PDB entry 8W50 | X-ray diffraction, 2.67 A resolution | chains A and B

[Chain A (and B)]
Molecule: DNA topoisomerase 2-alpha
Source organism: Homo sapiens
Notes: EC 5.99.1.3; chain B of this document is another copy of the same molecule, construct and numbering; everything in this record applies to it too
UniProt: P11388 (TOP2A_HUMAN); residue numbers follow UniProt; this construct covers 429-1188
Sequence (806 residues; each row starts with the number of its first residue):
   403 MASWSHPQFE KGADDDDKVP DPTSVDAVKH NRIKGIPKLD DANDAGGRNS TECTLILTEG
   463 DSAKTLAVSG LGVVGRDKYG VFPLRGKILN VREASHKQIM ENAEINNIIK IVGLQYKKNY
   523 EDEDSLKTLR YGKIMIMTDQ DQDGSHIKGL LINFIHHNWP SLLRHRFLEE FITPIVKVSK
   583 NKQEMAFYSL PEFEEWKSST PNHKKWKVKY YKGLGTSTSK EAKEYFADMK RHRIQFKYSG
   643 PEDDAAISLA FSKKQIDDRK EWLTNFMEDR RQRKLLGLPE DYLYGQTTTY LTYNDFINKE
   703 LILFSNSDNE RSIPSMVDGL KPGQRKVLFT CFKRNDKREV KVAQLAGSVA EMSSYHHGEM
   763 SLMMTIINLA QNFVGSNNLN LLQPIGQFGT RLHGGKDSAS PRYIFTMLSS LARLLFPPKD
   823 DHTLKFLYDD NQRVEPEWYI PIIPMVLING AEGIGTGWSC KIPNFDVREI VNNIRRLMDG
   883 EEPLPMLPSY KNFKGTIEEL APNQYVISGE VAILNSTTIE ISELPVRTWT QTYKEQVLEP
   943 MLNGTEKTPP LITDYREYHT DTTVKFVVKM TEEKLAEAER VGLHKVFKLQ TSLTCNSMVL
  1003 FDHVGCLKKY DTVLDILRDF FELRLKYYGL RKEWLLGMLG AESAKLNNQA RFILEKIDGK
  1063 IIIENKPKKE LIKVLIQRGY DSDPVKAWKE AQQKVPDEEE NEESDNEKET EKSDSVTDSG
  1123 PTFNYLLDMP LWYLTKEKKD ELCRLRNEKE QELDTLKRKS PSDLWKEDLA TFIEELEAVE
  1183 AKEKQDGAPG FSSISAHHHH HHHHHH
Not modelled in the structure: 403-432, 689, 1096-1122, 1190-1208 (chain B: 403-432, 448, 488, 582-583, 603-604, 607, 639, 683-688, 1096-1121, 1189-1208)
Construct notes: expression tag (403-428, 1189-1208)
UniProt features mapped onto this chain:
  - region: Lys990 to Ser999 (Interaction with DNA)
  - motif: Ile1018 to Lys1028 (Nuclear export signal)
  - active site: Tyr805 (O-(5'-phospho-DNA)-tyrosine intermediate)
  - binding site (Mg(2+)): Glu461, Asp541, Asp543
  - site: Lys489 (Interaction with DNA), Asn492 (Interaction with DNA), Arg661 (Interaction with DNA), Lys662 (Interaction with DNA), Lys723 (Interaction with DNA), Tyr757 (Interaction with DNA), Ser763 (Interaction with DNA), Arg804 (Transition state stabilizer), Ile856 (Important for DNA bending), Trp931 (Interaction with DNA)
  - modified residue: Ser1106 (Phosphoserine)
  - cross-link (Glycyl lysine isopeptide (Lys-Gly)): Lys440 (interchain with G-Cter in SUMO2), Lys466 (interchain with G-Cter in SUMO2), Lys480 (interchain with G-Cter in SUMO2), Lys529 (interchain with G-Cter in SUMO2), Lys584 (interchain with G-Cter in SUMO2), Lys599 (interchain with G-Cter in SUMO2), Lys614 (interchain with G-Cter in SUMO2), Lys622 (interchain with G-Cter in SUMO2), Lys625 (interchain with G-Cter in SUMO2), Lys632 (interchain with G-Cter in SUMO2), Lys639 (interchain with G-Cter in SUMO2), Lys655 (interchain with G-Cter in SUMO2), Lys662 (interchain with G-Cter in SUMO2), Lys676 (interchain with G-Cter in SUMO2), Lys1075 (interchain with G-Cter in SUMO2), Lys1114 (interchain with G-Cter in SUMO2)

[Interface between chain A and chain B]
Contacting residue pairs - 162 pairs, chain A then chain B:
  Asn433(A) - Asp956(B)
  Arg434(A) - Lys936(B)
  Arg434(A) - Glu941(B)
  Arg434(A) - Leu944(B)
  Arg434(A) - Asp956(B)
  Arg434(A) - Tyr957(B)  hydrogen bond
  Lys436(A) - Asn945(B)
  Pro439(A) - Gln933(B)  hydrogen bond (backbone-side chain)
  Pro439(A) - Lys936(B)  hydrogen bond (backbone-side chain)
  Pro439(A) - Glu937(B)
  Lys440(A) - Gln933(B)
  Leu441(A) - Lys936(B)  hydrogen bond (backbone-side chain)
  Asp442(A) - Lys936(B)  salt bridge
  Asp442(A) - Glu959(B)
  Asn445(A) - Arg958(B)
  Asn445(A) - Tyr960(B)
  Asp463(A) - His795(B)  salt bridge
  Ser464(A) - Asp799(B)
  Ser464(A) - Ser800(B)
  Ser464(A) - Ala801(B)
  Lys466(A) - Gln933(B)
  Thr467(A) - Gln789(B)
  Thr467(A) - Thr792(B)
  Thr467(A) - Leu794(B)
  Thr467(A) - His795(B)
  Thr467(A) - Asp799(B)  hydrogen bond
  Leu468(A) - Gln789(B)
  Ser471(A) - Asp963(B)
  Gly474(A) - His961(B)
  Arg478(A) - Glu959(B)
  Arg478(A) - Tyr960(B)
  Arg478(A) - His961(B)  hydrogen bond (side chain-backbone)
  Asp541(A) - Tyr805(B)
  Asp543(A) - Tyr805(B)  hydrogen bond
  Lys611(A) - Glu741(B)  salt bridge
  Lys611(A) - Ile787(B)
  Lys614(A) - Arg804(B)
  Lys614(A) - Tyr805(B)
  Gly615(A) - Tyr805(B)
  Gly617(A) - Gly788(B)
  Gly617(A) - Gln789(B)  hydrogen bond (backbone-backbone)
  Gly617(A) - Ala801(B)
  Gly617(A) - Ile806(B)
  Thr618(A) - Gly788(B)
  Thr618(A) - Tyr805(B)  hydrogen bond (side chain-backbone)
  Ser619(A) - Gln789(B)  hydrogen bond (backbone-side chain)
  Thr620(A) - Gln789(B)
  Ser621(A) - Gln789(B)
  Ser621(A) - Asp963(B)  hydrogen bond
  Lys622(A) - Asp1188(B)
  Lys625(A) - Asp963(B)  salt bridge
  Arg736(A) - Glu753(B)  salt bridge
  Glu741(A) - Lys611(B)  salt bridge
  Lys743(A) - Asp831(B)  salt bridge
  Lys743(A) - Asp832(B)  salt bridge
  Gln746(A) - Glu753(B)
  Gln746(A) - Gln834(B)
  Gly749(A) - Gly749(B)
  Gly749(A) - Ala752(B)
  Ser750(A) - Glu753(B)
  Ala752(A) - Gln746(B)
  Ala752(A) - Gly749(B)
  Glu753(A) - Arg736(B)  salt bridge
  Glu753(A) - Gln746(B)  hydrogen bond
  Glu753(A) - Ser750(B)
  His758(A) - Arg804(B)
  Glu761(A) - Glu761(B)
  Ile787(A) - Lys611(B)
  Gly788(A) - Gly617(B)
  Gly788(A) - Thr618(B)
  Gly788(A) - Ser619(B)
  Gly788(A) - Thr620(B)
  Gln789(A) - Thr467(B)
  Gln789(A) - Leu468(B)
  Gln789(A) - Gly617(B)  hydrogen bond (backbone-backbone)
  Gln789(A) - Ser619(B)  hydrogen bond (side chain-backbone)
  Gln789(A) - Thr620(B)
  Gln789(A) - Ser621(B)
  Thr792(A) - Thr467(B)
  Leu794(A) - Thr467(B)
  His795(A) - Asp463(B)  salt bridge
  Asp799(A) - Ser464(B)
  Asp799(A) - Thr467(B)  hydrogen bond
  Ser800(A) - Ser464(B)
  Ala801(A) - Gly617(B)
  Arg804(A) - His758(B)
  Tyr805(A) - Asp543(B)  hydrogen bond
  Tyr805(A) - Gly615(B)
  Tyr805(A) - Thr618(B)  hydrogen bond (backbone-side chain)
  Ile806(A) - Gly617(B)
  Phe807(A) - Lys611(B)
  Phe807(A) - Thr618(B)
  Asp831(A) - Lys743(B)  salt bridge
  Asp832(A) - Lys743(B)  salt bridge
  Gln834(A) - Gln746(B)
  Gln933(A) - Pro439(B)  hydrogen bond (side chain-backbone)
  Gln933(A) - Lys440(B)
  Lys936(A) - Pro439(B)  hydrogen bond (side chain-backbone)
  Lys936(A) - Leu441(B)  hydrogen bond (side chain-backbone)
  Lys936(A) - Asp442(B)  salt bridge
  Glu937(A) - Pro439(B)
  Glu937(A) - Lys440(B)  salt bridge
  Asn945(A) - Lys436(B)
  Glu959(A) - Arg478(B)
  Tyr960(A) - Val475(B)
  Tyr960(A) - Arg478(B)
  His961(A) - Gly474(B)
  His961(A) - Arg478(B)  hydrogen bond (backbone-side chain)
  Asp963(A) - Ser471(B)
  Asp963(A) - Ser621(B)  hydrogen bond
  Phe1054(A) - Leu1133(B)  hydrophobic
  Lys1058(A) - Glu1066(B)  salt bridge
  Ile1059(A) - Glu1066(B)
  Ile1065(A) - Leu1133(B)  hydrophobic
  Ile1065(A) - Leu1136(B)
  Ile1065(A) - Thr1137(B)
  Glu1066(A) - Lys1058(B)  salt bridge
  Glu1066(A) - Glu1066(B)
  Glu1066(A) - Leu1136(B)
  Asn1067(A) - Ile1059(B)
  Asn1067(A) - Leu1136(B)  hydrogen bond (backbone-backbone)
  Asn1067(A) - Lys1141(B)  hydrogen bond
  Lys1068(A) - Thr1137(B)
  Lys1068(A) - Lys1138(B)  hydrogen bond (backbone-backbone)
  Pro1069(A) - Glu1139(B)
  Lys1070(A) - Trp1134(B)
  Lys1070(A) - Glu1139(B)  hydrogen bond (backbone-side chain)
  Leu1073(A) - Thr1137(B)
  Asn1126(A) - Trp1134(B)
  Leu1128(A) - Leu1133(B)
  Leu1129(A) - Pro1132(B)
  Leu1129(A) - Leu1133(B)  hydrogen bond (backbone-backbone)
  Leu1129(A) - Trp1134(B)  hydrogen bond (backbone-backbone)
  Asp1130(A) - Pro1132(B)
  Asp1130(A) - Trp1134(B)  hydrogen bond
  Met1131(A) - Pro1132(B)
  Met1131(A) - Leu1133(B)  hydrogen bond (backbone-backbone)
  Pro1132(A) - Leu1129(B)
  Pro1132(A) - Asp1130(B)
  Pro1132(A) - Met1131(B)
  Leu1133(A) - Phe1054(B)  hydrophobic
  Leu1133(A) - Ile1065(B)
  Leu1133(A) - Leu1129(B)  hydrogen bond (backbone-backbone)
  Leu1133(A) - Met1131(B)  hydrogen bond (backbone-backbone)
  Leu1133(A) - Leu1133(B)  hydrophobic
  Trp1134(A) - Lys1070(B)
  Trp1134(A) - Asn1126(B)  hydrogen bond
  Trp1134(A) - Leu1129(B)  hydrogen bond (backbone-backbone)
  Trp1134(A) - Asp1130(B)
  Leu1136(A) - Ile1065(B)
  Leu1136(A) - Glu1066(B)
  Leu1136(A) - Asn1067(B)  hydrogen bond (backbone-backbone)
  Leu1136(A) - Leu1133(B)  hydrophobic
  Thr1137(A) - Ile1065(B)
  Thr1137(A) - Lys1068(B)
  Thr1137(A) - Leu1073(B)
  Lys1138(A) - Asn1067(B)
  Lys1138(A) - Lys1068(B)  hydrogen bond (backbone-backbone)
  Glu1139(A) - Lys1068(B)
  Glu1139(A) - Pro1069(B)
  Glu1139(A) - Lys1070(B)  hydrogen bond (side chain-backbone)
  Asp1188(A) - Lys622(B)
Also at the interface, not in a pair above, chain A (92 interface residues in all): Gly437, Val470, Ala745, Glu941, Thr962, Ile1055, Lys1141
Also at the interface, not in a pair above, chain B (95 interface residues in all): Gly437, Lys466, Val470, Asp541, Lys614, Lys625, Ala745, His759, Phe807, Thr955, Thr962, Ile1055

[In short]
92 residues of chain A face 95 of chain B across their interface; the contacts include 37 hydrogen bonds and
16 salt bridges. Polar pairs include Asp442(A)-Lys936(B), Asp463(A)-His795(B) and Lys611(A)-Glu741(B). Curated
annotation (UniProt) lists active-site residue Tyr805(A) and 3 Mg2+-binding residues on chain A.
Chain A and chain B are both DNA topoisomerase 2-alpha (Homo sapiens); the structure, Crystal structure of DNA
binding and cleavage core of human topoisomerase 2-alpha in a DNA binding-competent ..., was determined by
X-ray diffraction, deposited together with 8KE7.
